Entry 7QRU (electron microscopy, 2.24 A resolution); this record covers chains B and E of the 8 polymer chains in the assembly.

Chain B:
Protein: Na(+)/H(+) antiporter subunit B
Organism: Alkalihalophilus pseudofirmus
UniProt: A0A1Q9PN06 (A0A1Q9PN06_ALKPS); residue numbers follow UniProt; this construct covers 1-144
Sequence (144 residues; each row starts with the number of its first residue):
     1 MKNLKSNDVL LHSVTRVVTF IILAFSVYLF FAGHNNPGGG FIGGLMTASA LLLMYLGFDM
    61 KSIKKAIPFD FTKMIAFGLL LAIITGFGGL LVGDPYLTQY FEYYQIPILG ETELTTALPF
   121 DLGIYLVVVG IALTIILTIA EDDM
Disordered / not traced: 1-4
Construct notes: conflict I84 (Val in A0A1Q9PN06)
Residues lining bound ligands: 1,2-Distearoyl-sn-glycerophosphoethanolamine (3PE): S13, V14, R16, V17, F20, I21
Reported in the primary citation:
  - conformationally variable residues (side-chain flip): F41

Chain E:
Protein: Na+/H+ antiporter subunit E
Organism: Alkalihalophilus pseudofirmus
UniProt: A0A1Q9PMT4 (A0A1Q9PMT4_ALKPS); numbering as in UniProt (aligned over 1-158)
Sequence (158 residues; numbered 1 to 158; the number before each row is that of its first residue):
     1 MAFQILLNLV IAVIWVNFQN SYTAVDFLIG YVVGIFILFV LRRFLRFDFY MRRVWAIIKL
    61 IVLFFKELIL ANIDVIKIVL SPKMNIQPGI VAVPTKLKTD WELSLLASLI SLTPGTLSMD
   121 FSDDNKYIYI HAIDVPNKEK MIRDIHDTFE RAILEVTN
Construct notes: conflict V62 (Ser in A0A1Q9PMT4), N158 (Lys in A0A1Q9PMT4)
Residues lining bound ligands:
  - 1,2-Distearoyl-sn-glycerophosphoethanolamine (3PE), molecule 1: R53, I57, L60, I61, F64, W101, L105, V156, T157, N158
  - 1,2-Distearoyl-sn-glycerophosphoethanolamine (3PE), molecule 2: I61, F64, F65, D100, W101, S104, L105, S108

How chain B and chain E interact:
Contacting residue pairs (11; chain B residue first):
  N7(B) with F121(E); S122(E), hydrogen bond (side chain-backbone); D123(E); N125(E), hydrogen bond
  V9(B) with D100(E); S104(E), hydrogen bond (backbone-side chain); F121(E), hydrophobic
  L10(B) with S104(E); S108(E)
  S13(B) with D100(E); S104(E), hydrogen bond
Other interface residues (no listed pair), chain B (5 interface residues in all): K5
Other interface residues (no listed pair), chain E (9 interface residues in all): A107, D120

In short:
The interface between chain B and chain E involves 5 residues on one side and 9 on the other, with 4 hydrogen
bonds. Among the polar pairs are N7(B)-S122(E), N7(B)-N125(E) and V9(B)-S104(E). One
1,2-Distearoyl-sn-glycerophosphoethanolamine molecule is bound between chain B and chain E. Chain E binds
1,2-Distearoyl-sn-glycerophosphoethanolamine. From the paper: conformational variability at F41(B).
Chain B is Na(+)/H(+) antiporter subunit B and chain E is Na+/H+ antiporter subunit E, both from
Alkalihalophilus pseudofirmus; the structure, Structure of Bacillus pseudofirmus Mrp antiporter complex,
monomer, was determined by electron microscopy.
